PDB entry 1MCE | X-ray diffraction, 2.70 A resolution | chains A and P of the 3 polymer chains in the assembly

== Chain A ==
Molecule: Immunoglobulin lambda-1 light chain
Source organism: Homo sapiens
Reference sequence: P0DOX8 (IGL1_HUMAN); residue numbers follow UniProt; this construct covers 2-216
Chain sequence (216 residues; each row starts with the number of its first residue):
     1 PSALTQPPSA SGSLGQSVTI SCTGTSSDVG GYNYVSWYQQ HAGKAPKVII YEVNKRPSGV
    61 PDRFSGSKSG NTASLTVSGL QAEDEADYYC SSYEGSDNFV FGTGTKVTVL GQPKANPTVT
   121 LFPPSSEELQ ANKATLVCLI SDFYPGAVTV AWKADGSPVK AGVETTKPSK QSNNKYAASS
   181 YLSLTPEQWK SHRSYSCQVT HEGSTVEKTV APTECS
Disulfide bonds: C22-C90, C138-C197
Construct notes: expression tag (1)

== Chain P ==
Molecule: Peptide N-acetyl-L-gln-D-phe-L-his-D-pro-B-ala-oh
Chain sequence (6 residues; each row starts with the number of its first residue; numbering starts at 0):
     0 XQFHPX
Modified residues: ACE (acetyl group) at position 0, BAL (beta-alanine) at position 5; F2 (D-phenylalanine; DPN); P4 (D-proline; DPR)

== Chain A / chain P interface ==
Residue-residue contacts - 13 pairs, chain A then chain P:
  Y34(A) - H3(P)
  Y34(A) - P4(P)
  Y34(A) - BAL_5(P)  hydrogen bond (side chain-backbone)
  S36(A) - Q1(P)
  S36(A) - H3(P)  hydrogen bond
  Y38(A) - ACE_0(P)
  Y38(A) - Q1(P)  hydrogen bond (side chain-backbone)
  V48(A) - ACE_0(P)
  V48(A) - Q1(P)
  Y51(A) - H3(P)
  F99(A) - Q1(P)
  F99(A) - F2(P)
  F99(A) - H3(P)
Interface residues without a listed pair, chain A (7 interface residues in all): Y93

== Overview ==
7 residues of chain A and 6 residues of chain P are in contact; the contacts include 3 hydrogen bonds. Polar
contacts include Y34(A)-BAL_5(P), S36(A)-H3(P) and Y38(A)-Q1(P).
Here chain A is Immunoglobulin lambda-1 light chain (Homo sapiens) and chain P is Peptide
N-acetyl-L-gln-D-phe-L-his-D-pro-B-ala-oh. Entry 1MCE (Principles and pitfalls in designing site directed
peptide ligands) was determined by X-ray diffraction, deposited together with 1MCB, 1MCC, 1MCD, 1MCF, 1MCH,
1MCI and 4 further entries.
